PDB entry 1BLS | X-ray diffraction, 2.30 A resolution | chain A

== Chain A ==
Name: Beta-lactamase
Source organism: Enterobacter cloacae
Notes: EC 3.5.2.6
Reference sequence: P05364 (AMPC_ENTCL); residues 1-361 here correspond to UniProt positions 21-381 (UniProt number = residue number + 20)
Amino-acid sequence (361 residues; each row starts with the number of its first residue):
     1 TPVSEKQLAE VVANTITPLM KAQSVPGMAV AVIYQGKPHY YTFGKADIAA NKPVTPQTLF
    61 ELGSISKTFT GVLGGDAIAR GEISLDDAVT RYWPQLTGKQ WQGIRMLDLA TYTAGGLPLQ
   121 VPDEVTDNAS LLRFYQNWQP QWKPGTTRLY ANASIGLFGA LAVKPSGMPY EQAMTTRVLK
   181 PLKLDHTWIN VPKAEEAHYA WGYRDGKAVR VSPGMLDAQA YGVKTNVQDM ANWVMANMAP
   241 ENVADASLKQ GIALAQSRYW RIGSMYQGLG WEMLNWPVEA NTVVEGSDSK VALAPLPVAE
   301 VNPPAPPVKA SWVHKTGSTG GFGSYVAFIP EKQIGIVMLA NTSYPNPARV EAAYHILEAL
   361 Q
Disordered / not traced: 1, 361
Covalently attached groups: (P-iodophenylacetylamino)methylphosphinic acid (IPP) linked to S64
Residues lining bound ligands: IPP ((P-iodophenylacetylamino)methylphosphinic acid): G63, K67, Q120, Y150, N152, R204, Y221, K315, T316, G317, S318, T319, G320
Swiss-Prot annotation at these positions:
  - active site: S64 (Acyl-ester intermediate), Y150 (Proton acceptor)
  - binding site (substrate): K315 to G317

== In short ==
Compound IPP is covalently linked to S64. Curated annotation (UniProt) lists active-site residues S64 and Y150
and 3 substrate-binding residues.
Chain A is Beta-lactamase (Enterobacter cloacae); the structure, Crystallographic structure of a phosphonate
derivative of the enterobacter cloacae P99 cephalosporinase: mechanistic interpretation of a ..., was
determined by X-ray diffraction, deposited together with 1XX2.
